6CZ6 - chains A and B of the 4 polymer chains in the assembly; structure by X-ray diffraction, 2.70 A resolution.

Chain A (and B):
Protein: HTH-type transcriptional regulator PrpR
Source organism: Mycobacterium tuberculosis
Notes: chain B of this document is another copy of the same molecule, construct and numbering; everything in this record applies to it too
UniProtKB: O06581 (PRPR_MYCTU); residue numbers follow UniProt; this construct covers 81-486
Chain sequence (429 residues; row label = number of the first residue in the row):
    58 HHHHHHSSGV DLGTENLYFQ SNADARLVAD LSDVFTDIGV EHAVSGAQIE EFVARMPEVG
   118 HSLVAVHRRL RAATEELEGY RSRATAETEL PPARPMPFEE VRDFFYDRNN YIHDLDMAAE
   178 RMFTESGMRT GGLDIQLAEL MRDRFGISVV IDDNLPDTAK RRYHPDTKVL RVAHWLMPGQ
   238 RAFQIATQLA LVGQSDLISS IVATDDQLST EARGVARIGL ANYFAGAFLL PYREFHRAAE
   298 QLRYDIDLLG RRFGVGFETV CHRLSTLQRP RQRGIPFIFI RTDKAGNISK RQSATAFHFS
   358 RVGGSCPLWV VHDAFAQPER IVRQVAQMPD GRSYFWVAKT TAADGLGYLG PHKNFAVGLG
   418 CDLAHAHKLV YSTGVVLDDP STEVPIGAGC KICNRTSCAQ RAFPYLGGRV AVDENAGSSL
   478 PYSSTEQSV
Unresolved in the structure: 58-152, 481-486
Sequence notes: expression tag (58-80); conflict I337 (Val in O06581)
Modified residues: Mse113 (selenomethionine); Mse153, Mse174, Mse179, Mse185, Mse198, Mse234, Mse385 (selenomethionine; parent Met)
Ion coordination: 4Fe-4S cluster Fe: C363, C447, C450, C455
Residues lining bound ligands:
  - coenzyme A (COA), molecule 1: F155, V158, R159, F162, K217, Q237, F240, V272, I275, G276, N279, Y280, G283, E315, T316, H319, R338, S346, K347, R348, K410
  - coenzyme A (COA), molecule 2: S475, P478, Y479
  - 4Fe-4S cluster (SF4): C363, P364, L365, P442, I443, G444, A445, G446, C447, C450, R452, C455, Q457, R458
From the paper describing this entry:
  - 4Fe-4S cluster coordination: C363, C447, C450, C455
  - binding site for coenzyme A: F155, K217, F240, H319, R338, K347, K410
  - specificity-determining residues: F155 (from molecular simulation)
  - mutagenesis - F240A, F240A/H319A, H319A, C363A, C450A: abolished signaling in response to propionate
  - mutagenesis - F155H: decreased signaling in response to propionate
  - mutagenesis - F155A: abolished signaling
  - mutagenesis - F155W, F155Y: unchanged signaling
  - self-association interface (contacts with another copy of this molecule); pairs are residue here / residue on that copy: Y405-D302 (backbone contact)

How chain A and chain B interact:
Pairs across the interface - 100 pairs, chain A then chain B:
  Mse153(A) - L463(B)  hydrophobic
  F155(A) - F460(B)  hydrophobic
  F155(A) - P461(B)
  F155(A) - Y479(B)
  T215(A) - S475(B)
  T215(A) - S476(B)  hydrogen bond (backbone-backbone)
  T215(A) - L477(B)
  A216(A) - G474(B)
  K217(A) - G474(B)  hydrogen bond (backbone-backbone)
  K217(A) - S475(B)
  R218(A) - E471(B)  hydrogen bond (side chain-backbone)
  R218(A) - A473(B)
  R218(A) - G474(B)  hydrogen bond (backbone-backbone)
  R219(A) - N472(B)
  Y220(A) - N472(B)  hydrogen bond (backbone-backbone)
  P222(A) - N472(B)
  Q241(A) - G474(B)
  Q245(A) - E471(B)
  Q245(A) - N472(B)  hydrogen bond
  L248(A) - E471(B)
  E268(A) - V467(B)
  G271(A) - V469(B)
  R274(A) - E471(B)  salt bridge
  I275(A) - V469(B)  hydrophobic
  I275(A) - E471(B)
  D340(A) - P364(B)
  D340(A) - Q457(B)
  D340(A) - A459(B)
  K341(A) - K341(B)
  K341(A) - H369(B)
  K341(A) - D370(B)  salt bridge
  A342(A) - A342(B)
  A342(A) - G343(B)
  A342(A) - S362(B)
  A342(A) - C363(B)
  A342(A) - P364(B)
  A342(A) - H369(B)
  G343(A) - A342(B)
  N344(A) - S362(B)  hydrogen bond (side chain-backbone)
  N344(A) - P364(B)
  N344(A) - A459(B)
  N344(A) - F460(B)
  I345(A) - F460(B)
  S346(A) - A459(B)
  S362(A) - A342(B)
  S362(A) - N344(B)  hydrogen bond (backbone-side chain)
  C363(A) - A342(B)
  P364(A) - D340(B)
  P364(A) - A342(B)
  P364(A) - N344(B)
  H369(A) - K341(B)
  H369(A) - A342(B)
  D370(A) - K341(B)  salt bridge
  F372(A) - A373(B)
  A373(A) - F372(B)
  H409(A) - Q457(B)
  K410(A) - A456(B)
  K410(A) - Q457(B)
  K410(A) - S476(B)  hydrogen bond (side chain-backbone)
  K410(A) - P478(B)
  N411(A) - Q457(B)  hydrogen bond (backbone-side chain)
  F412(A) - Q457(B)
  K448(A) - E156(B)  salt bridge
  A456(A) - P408(B)  hydrophobic
  A456(A) - K410(B)
  Q457(A) - D340(B)
  Q457(A) - H409(B)
  Q457(A) - K410(B)
  Q457(A) - N411(B)  hydrogen bond (side chain-backbone)
  Q457(A) - F412(B)
  A459(A) - D340(B)
  A459(A) - N344(B)
  A459(A) - S346(B)
  F460(A) - F155(B)  hydrophobic
  F460(A) - N344(B)
  F460(A) - I345(B)
  L463(A) - Mse153(B)  hydrophobic
  R466(A) - E268(B)  salt bridge
  V469(A) - G271(B)
  V469(A) - V272(B)  hydrophobic
  V469(A) - I275(B)  hydrophobic
  E471(A) - R218(B)  hydrogen bond (backbone-side chain)
  E471(A) - Q245(B)
  E471(A) - L248(B)
  E471(A) - R274(B)  salt bridge
  E471(A) - I275(B)
  N472(A) - R219(B)
  N472(A) - Y220(B)  hydrogen bond (backbone-backbone)
  N472(A) - P222(B)
  N472(A) - Q245(B)  hydrogen bond
  A473(A) - R218(B)
  G474(A) - A216(B)
  G474(A) - K217(B)  hydrogen bond (backbone-backbone)
  G474(A) - R218(B)  hydrogen bond (backbone-backbone)
  S475(A) - T215(B)
  S475(A) - K217(B)  hydrogen bond (backbone-side chain)
  S476(A) - T215(B)  hydrogen bond (backbone-backbone)
  S476(A) - K217(B)
  S476(A) - K410(B)
  Y479(A) - F155(B)
Other interface residues (no listed pair), chain A (57 interface residues in all): P154, E156, L365, P408, P461, V467, L477, P478
Other interface residues (no listed pair), chain B (57 interface residues in all): Q241, L365, K448, D470

In short:
The chain A/chain B interface involves 57 residues from each chain; the contacts include 18 hydrogen bonds and
6 salt bridges. Polar contacts include R274(A)-E471(B), K341(A)-D370(B) and K448(A)-E156(B). From the paper: a
binding site for coenzyme A at F155(A), K217(A) and F240(A) among others; F240A, F240A/H319A and H319A of
chain A, among others, abolish signaling in response to propionate; 9 substitutions were tested in all.
Both chains are HTH-type transcriptional regulator PrpR (Mycobacterium tuberculosis). Entry 6CZ6
(Mycobacterium tuberculosis transcriptional regulator) was determined by X-ray diffraction, deposited together
with 6CYJ, 6CYY and 6D2S.
